2FTW - chain A; structure by X-ray diffraction, 2.05 A resolution.

# Chain A
Name: dihydropyrimidine amidohydrolase
Organism: Dictyostelium discoideum
Notes: EC 3.5.2.2
UniProtKB: Q86LT2 (Q86LT2_DICDI); residue numbers follow UniProt; this construct covers 1-503
Amino-acid sequence (521 residues; each row starts with the number of its first residue):
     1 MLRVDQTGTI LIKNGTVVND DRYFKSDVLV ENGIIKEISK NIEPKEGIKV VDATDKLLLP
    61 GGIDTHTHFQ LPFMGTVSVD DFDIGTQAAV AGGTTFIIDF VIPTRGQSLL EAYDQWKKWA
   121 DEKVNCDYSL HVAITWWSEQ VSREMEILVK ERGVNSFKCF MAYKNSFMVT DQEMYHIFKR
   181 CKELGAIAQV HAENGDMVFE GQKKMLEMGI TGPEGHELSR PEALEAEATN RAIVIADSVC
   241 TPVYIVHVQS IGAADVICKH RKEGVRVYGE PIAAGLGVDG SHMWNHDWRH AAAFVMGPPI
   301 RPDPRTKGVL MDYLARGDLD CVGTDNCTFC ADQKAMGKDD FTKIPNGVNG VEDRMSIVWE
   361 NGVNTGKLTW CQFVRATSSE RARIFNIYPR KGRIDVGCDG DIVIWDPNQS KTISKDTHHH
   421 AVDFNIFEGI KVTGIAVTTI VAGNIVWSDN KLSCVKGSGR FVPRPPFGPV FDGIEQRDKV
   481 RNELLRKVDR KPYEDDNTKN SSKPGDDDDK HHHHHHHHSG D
Disordered / not traced: 1-6, 491-521
Construct notes: modified residue (158); expression tag (504-521)
Modified positions: K158 (lysine nz-carboxylic acid; KCX)
Bound ions: Zn2+ site 1: H66, H68, K158, D325; Zn2+ site 2: K158, H191, H247
Ligand contacts: malonate ion (MLI): Y23, T369, W370, D472, G473

# In short
Bound to chain A: malonate ion. H66, H68, K158 and D325 coordinate Zn2+ site 1. K158, H191 and H247 coordinate
Zn2+ site 2.
Chain A is dihydropyrimidine amidohydrolase (Dictyostelium discoideum); the structure, Crystal structure of
dihydropyrimidinase from dictyostelium discoideum, was determined by X-ray diffraction, deposited together
with 2FTY, 2FVK and 2FVM.
